3X1S - chains C and I of the 10 polymer chains in the assembly; structure by X-ray diffraction, 2.81 A resolution.

[Chain C]
Molecule: Histone H2A type 1-B/E
Organism: Homo sapiens
UniProt: P04908 (H2A1B_HUMAN); residues 1-129 here correspond to UniProt positions 2-130 (UniProt number = residue number + 1)
Chain sequence (129 residues; row label = number of the first residue in the row):
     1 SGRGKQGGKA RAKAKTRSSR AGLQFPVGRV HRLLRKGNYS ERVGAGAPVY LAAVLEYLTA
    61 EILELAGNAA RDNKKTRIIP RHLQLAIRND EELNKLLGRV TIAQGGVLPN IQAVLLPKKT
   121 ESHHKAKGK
Disordered / not traced: 1-13, 119-129
Swiss-Prot annotation at these positions:
  - modified residue: Ser-1 (N-acetylserine), Arg-3 (Citrulline), Lys-5 (N6-(2-hydroxyisobutyryl)lysine), Lys-9 (N6-(2-hydroxyisobutyryl)lysine), Lys-13 (N6-(beta-hydroxybutyryl)lysine), Lys-36 (N6-(2-hydroxyisobutyryl)lysine), Lys-74 (N6-(2-hydroxyisobutyryl)lysine), Lys-75 (N6-(2-hydroxyisobutyryl)lysine), Lys-95 (N6-(2-hydroxyisobutyryl)lysine), Gln-104 (N5-methylglutamine), Lys-118 (N6-(2-hydroxyisobutyryl)lysine), Lys-119 (N6-crotonyllysine), Thr-120 (Phosphothreonine), Lys-125 (N6-crotonyllysine)
  - cross-link (Glycyl lysine isopeptide (Lys-Gly)): Lys-13 (interchain with G-Cter in ubiquitin), Lys-15 (interchain with G-Cter in ubiquitin), Lys-119 (interchain with G-Cter in ubiquitin)

[Chain I]
Molecule: 146-nt DNA strand
Sequence (146 nucleotides; numbered 1 to 146; the number before each row is that of its first residue):
     1 ATCAATATCC ACCTGCAGAT TCTACCAAAA GTGTATTTGG AAACTGCTCC ATCAAAAGGC
    61 ATGTTCAGCT GAATTCAGCT GAACATGCCT TTTGATGGAG CAGTTTCCAA ATACACTTTT
   121 GGTAGAATCT GCAGGTGGAT ATTGAT

[How chain C and chain I interact]
Contacting residue pairs - 13 pairs, chain C then chain I:
  Ala-14(C) / DA30(I)  phosphate contact
  Ala-14(C) / DG31(I)  phosphate contact
  Lys-15(C) / DA30(I)  phosphate contact
  Lys-15(C) / DG31(I)  hydrogen bond to the phosphate
  Thr-16(C) / DA30(I)  phosphate contact
  Arg-17(C) / DA30(I)  salt bridge to the phosphate
  Arg-20(C) / DG31(I)  salt bridge to the phosphate
  Gly-28(C) / DA29(I)  phosphate contact
  Gly-28(C) / DA30(I)  phosphate contact
  Arg-29(C) / DA29(I)  phosphate contact
  Arg-32(C) / DA29(I)  salt bridge to the phosphate
  Arg-42(C) / DT38(I)  sugar contact
  Arg-77(C) / DA19(I)  sugar contact
Also at the interface, not in a pair above, chain C (12 interface residues in all): Ser-18, Lys-74
Also at the interface, not in a pair above, chain I (8 interface residues in all): DA11, DA28, DT37

[Overview]
The interface between chain C and chain I involves 12 residues on one side and 8 on the other, with 1 hydrogen
bond and 3 salt bridges. Polar contacts include Lys-15(C)/DG31(I), Arg-17(C)/DA30(I) and Arg-20(C)/DG31(I).
Chain C is Histone H2A type 1-B/E (Homo sapiens) and chain I is a 146-nt DNA strand; the structure, Crystal
structure of the nucleosome core particle, was determined by X-ray diffraction together with 3X1T, 3X1U and
3X1V from the same study.
